PDB entry 2ZG0 | X-ray diffraction, 1.75 A resolution | chains L and H of the 3 polymer chains in the assembly

# Chain L
Molecule: Thrombin light chain
Organism: Homo sapiens
Notes: EC 3.4.21.5
UniProtKB: P00734 (THRB_HUMAN); residues 1-14 here correspond to UniProt positions 336-349 (UniProt number = residue number + 335)
Chain sequence (36 residues; row label = number of the first residue in the row; a row labelled like 14A-14N holds insertion residues (14A, then the next letters in order)):
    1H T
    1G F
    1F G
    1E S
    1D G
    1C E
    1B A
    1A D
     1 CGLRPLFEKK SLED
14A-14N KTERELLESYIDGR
Disordered / not traced: 1H, 1G, 1F, 1E, 1D, 1C, 14L-14N
Swiss-Prot annotation at these positions:
  - site: Arg14N (Cleavage)

# Chain H
Molecule: Thrombin heavy chain
Organism: Homo sapiens
Notes: EC 3.4.21.5
UniProtKB: P00734 (THRB_HUMAN); the construct lacks a stretch of the UniProt sequence and is renumbered around it, so the offset changes along the chain: 16-36 = UniProt 364-384; 37-60 = UniProt 386-409; 61-77 = UniProt 419-435; 78-97 = UniProt 437-456; 7 more segments
Chain sequence (259 residues; each row starts with the number of its first residue; note: 4 numbers in that range are skipped by the numbering (no residue carries them; nothing is unmodelled there); a row labelled like 60A-60I holds insertion residues (60A, then the next letters in order)):
    16 IVEGSDAEIG MSPWQVMLFR K
   36A S
    37 PQELLCGASL ISDRWVLTAA HCLL
60A-60I YPPWDKNFT
    61 ENDLLVRIGK HSRTRYE
   77A R
    78 NIEKISMLEK IYIHPRYNWR
   97A E
    98 NLDRDIALMK LKKPVAFSDY IHPVCLPDRE TA
129A-129C ASL
   130 LQAGYKGRVT GWGNLKE
146A-146H TWTANVGK
   150 GQPSVLQVVN LPIVERPVCK DSTRIRITDN MFCAG
  184A Y
   185 KP
186A-186D DEGK
   187 RGDACEGDSG GPFVMKSP
204A-204B FN
   205 NRWYQMGIVS WGE
   219 GCD
  221A R
   222 DGKYGFYTHV FRLKKWIQKV IDQFGE
Disordered / not traced: 146A-146H, 246-247
Cystine bridges: Cys42-Cys58, Cys168-Cys182, Cys191-Cys220
Small-molecule neighbours: 50U ((S)-N-(4-carbamimidoylbenzyl)-1-(3-cyclohexylpropanoyl)pyrrolidine-2-carboxamide): His57, Tyr60A, Trp60D, Glu97A, Asn98, Leu99, Ile174, Asp189, Ala190, Cys191, Glu192, Ser195, Val213, Ser214, Trp215, Gly216, Gly219, Cys220, Gly226
Swiss-Prot annotation at these positions:
  - region: Ala183 to Val200 (High affinity receptor-binding region which is also known as the TP508 peptide)
  - active site (Charge relay system): His57, Asp102, Ser195
  - glycosylation: Asn60G (N-linked (GlcNAc...) (complex) asparagine)

# Interface between chain L and chain H
Inter-chain disulfides: Cys1(L)-Cys122(H)
Contacting residue pairs - 59 pairs, chain L then chain H:
  Cys1(L) - Pro120(H)
  Cys1(L) - Val121(H)
  Cys1(L) - Cys122(H)  disulfide
  Cys1(L) - Arg206(H)  hydrogen bond (backbone-side chain)
  Asp1A(L) - His119(H)  salt bridge
  Asp1A(L) - Arg206(H)
  Ala1B(L) - Arg206(H)  hydrogen bond (backbone-side chain)
  Gly2(L) - Trp29(H)
  Gly2(L) - Pro120(H)  hydrogen bond (backbone-backbone)
  Gly2(L) - Cys122(H)
  Gly2(L) - Arg206(H)
  Gly2(L) - Trp207(H)  hydrogen bond (backbone-backbone)
  Leu3(L) - His119(H)  hydrogen bond (backbone-side chain)
  Leu3(L) - Asn205(H)
  Leu3(L) - Arg206(H)
  Arg4(L) - Gly25(H)
  Arg4(L) - Met26(H)  hydrogen bond (side chain-backbone)
  Arg4(L) - Pro28(H)
  Arg4(L) - Trp29(H)
  Arg4(L) - Arg137(H)
  Arg4(L) - Trp207(H)
  Pro5(L) - Ser115(H)
  Pro5(L) - Asp116(H)
  Pro5(L) - His119(H)
  Leu6(L) - Ile24(H)
  Leu6(L) - Gly25(H)
  Leu6(L) - Asp116(H)
  Phe7(L) - Glu23(H)
  Phe7(L) - Ile24(H)
  Phe7(L) - Gly25(H)
  Phe7(L) - Met26(H)  hydrophobic
  Glu8(L) - Lys202(H)  salt bridge
  Glu8(L) - Asn205(H)
  Glu8(L) - Trp207(H)  hydrogen bond
  Lys9(L) - His119(H)
  Asp14(L) - Glu23(H)
  Asp14(L) - Met26(H)
  Asp14(L) - Arg137(H)  salt bridge
  Lys14A(L) - Glu23(H)  hydrogen bond (backbone-side chain)
  Thr14B(L) - Arg137(H)  hydrogen bond
  Thr14B(L) - Asn159(H)  hydrogen bond
  Glu14C(L) - Arg137(H)
  Glu14C(L) - Lys202(H)  salt bridge
  Glu14E(L) - Lys135(H)  salt bridge
  Glu14E(L) - Asn159(H)  hydrogen bond
  Glu14E(L) - Tyr184A(H)  hydrogen bond
  Glu14E(L) - Lys186D(H)  salt bridge
  Leu14F(L) - Lys135(H)
  Leu14F(L) - Gly136(H)
  Leu14F(L) - Asn159(H)
  Leu14F(L) - Trp207(H)  hydrophobic
  Ser14I(L) - Gly133(H)
  Ser14I(L) - Tyr134(H)
  Ser14I(L) - Lys135(H)  hydrogen bond (side chain-backbone)
  Tyr14J(L) - Tyr134(H)  hydrophobic
  Tyr14J(L) - Lys135(H)  hydrogen bond (side chain-backbone)
  Tyr14J(L) - Met201(H)
  Tyr14J(L) - Lys202(H)  hydrogen bond (side chain-backbone)
  Ile14K(L) - Tyr134(H)
Interface residues without a listed pair, chain L (21 interface residues in all): Leu14G
Interface residues without a listed pair, chain H (27 interface residues in all): Tyr117, Pro204

# Overview
21 residues of chain L and 27 residues of chain H are in contact; the contacts include 1 disulfide bond, 15
hydrogen bonds and 6 salt bridges. Polar pairs include Asp1A(L)-His119(H), Glu8(L)-Lys202(H) and
Glu14E(L)-Lys135(H). Ligands of chain H: compound 50U.
Chain L is Thrombin light chain and chain H is Thrombin heavy chain, both from Homo sapiens; the structure,
Exploring thrombin S3 pocket, was determined by X-ray diffraction.
